8ILM - chains B and H of the 19 polymer chains in the assembly; structure by electron microscopy, 3.30 A resolution.

Chain B (and H):
Molecule: Ribulose bisphosphate carboxylase large chain
From: Synechococcus elongatus PCC 6301
Notes: EC 4.1.1.39; chain H of this document is another copy of the same molecule, construct and numbering; everything in this record applies to it too
UniProt: P00880 (RBL_SYNP6); residues 1-472 here = UniProt positions 1-472
Amino-acid sequence (472 residues; each row starts with the number of its first residue):
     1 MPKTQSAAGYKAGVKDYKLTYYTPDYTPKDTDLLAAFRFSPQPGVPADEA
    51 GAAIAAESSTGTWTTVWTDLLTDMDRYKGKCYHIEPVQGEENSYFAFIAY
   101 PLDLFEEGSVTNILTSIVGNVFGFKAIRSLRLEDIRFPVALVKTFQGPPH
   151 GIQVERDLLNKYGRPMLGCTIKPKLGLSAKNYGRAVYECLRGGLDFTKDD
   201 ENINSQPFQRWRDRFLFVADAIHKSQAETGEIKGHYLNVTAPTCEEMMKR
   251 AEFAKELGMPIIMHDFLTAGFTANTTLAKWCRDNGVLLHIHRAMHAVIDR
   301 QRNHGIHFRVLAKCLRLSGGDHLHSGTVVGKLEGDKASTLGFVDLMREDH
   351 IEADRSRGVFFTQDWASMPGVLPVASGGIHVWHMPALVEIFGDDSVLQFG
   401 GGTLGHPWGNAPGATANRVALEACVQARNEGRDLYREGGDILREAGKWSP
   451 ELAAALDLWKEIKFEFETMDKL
Not modelled in the structure: 1-13, 467-472 (chain H: 1-13, 470-472)
Swiss-Prot annotation at these positions:
  - motif: Glu-461 to Glu-467 (Interacts with RbcX2)
  - active site (Proton acceptor): Lys-172, His-291
  - binding site (substrate): Asn-120, Thr-170, Lys-174, Arg-292, His-324, Ser-376
  - binding site (Mg(2+)): Lys-198, Asp-200, Glu-201
  - site: Lys-331 (Transition state stabilizer)
  - modified residue: Lys-198 (N6-carboxylysine)
  - mutagenesis: Glu-49 (E49A/C: Does not form the RbcL8-(RbcX2)8 complex), Ala-53 (A53H: Wild-type formation of the RbcL8-(RbcX2)8 complex), Trp-67 to Leu-71 (Alters the RbcL-RbcS interface, RbcS cannot displace RbcX2 from assembly intermediate), Glu-106 (E106Q: Protein aggregates, forms RbcL2-RbcX(2)2 homodimer intermediate poorly), Ala-126 (A126Y: Reduced formation of the RbcL8-(RbcX2)8 complex), Arg-212 (R212S: Forms stable homodimer in presence of RbcX2 but does not form RbcL8 form), Glu-461 to Leu-472 (Remains bound to GroEL), Phe-464 (F464A: Remains bound to GroEL), Phe-466 (F466A: Remains bound to GroEL)

Interface between chain B and chain H:
Residue-residue contacts (11):
  Leu-102(B) / Lys-143(H)
  Asp-103(B) / Ser-367(H)
  Glu-107(B) / Lys-143(H)  salt bridge
  Val-139(B) / Ala-140(H)  hydrophobic
  Ala-140(B) / Ala-140(H)  hydrophobic
  Ala-140(B) / Lys-143(H)
  Lys-143(B) / Glu-107(H)
  Lys-143(B) / Ala-140(H)
  Lys-143(B) / Thr-144(H)
  Thr-144(B) / Lys-143(H)
  Ser-367(B) / Asp-103(H)
Also at the interface, not in a pair above, chain B (9 interface residues in all): Ala-366
Also at the interface, not in a pair above, chain H (8 interface residues in all): Leu-102, Val-139

Summary:
9 residues of chain B and 8 residues of chain H are in contact; the contacts include 1 salt bridge. Its one
salt-bridged contact is Glu-107(B)/Lys-143(H).
Chain B and chain H are both Ribulose bisphosphate carboxylase large chain (Synechococcus elongatus PCC 6301);
the structure, The cryo-EM structure of eight Rubisco large subunits (RbcL), two Arabidopsis thaliana Rubisco
accumulation factors 1 ..., was determined by electron microscopy (same publication as 8ILB, 8IO2, 8IOJ and
8IOL).
